Entry 8GTB (electron microscopy, 3.43 A resolution); this record covers chains A and M of the 18 polymer chains in the assembly.

[Chain A (and M)]
Protein: Major tail protein
Organism: Dinoroseobacter phage vB_DshS-R4C
Notes: chain M of this document is another copy of the same molecule, construct and numbering; everything in this record applies to it too
UniProt: A0A4Y6EGR9 (A0A4Y6EGR9_9CAUD); numbering as in UniProt (aligned over 1-130)
Chain sequence (130 residues; each row starts with the number of its first residue):
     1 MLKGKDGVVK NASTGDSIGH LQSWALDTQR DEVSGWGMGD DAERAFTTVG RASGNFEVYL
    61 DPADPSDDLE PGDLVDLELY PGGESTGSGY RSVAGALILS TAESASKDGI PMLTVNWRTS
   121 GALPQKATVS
Reported in the primary citation:
  - self-association interface (contacts with another copy of this molecule); pairs are residue here / residue on that copy: Glu32-Arg118 (salt bridge), Trp36-Val49, Glu43-Arg118 (salt bridge), Val33, Phe46, Arg91, Glu103, Lys126

[How chain A and chain M interact]
Contacting residue pairs - 14 pairs, chain A then chain M:
  Gly4(A) with Met38(M)
  Lys5(A) with Met38(M); Gly39(M), hydrogen bond (backbone-backbone)
  Gly7(A) with Met38(M)
  Leu21(A) with Gly37(M); Met38(M), hydrogen bond (backbone-backbone)
  Gln22(A) with Trp36(M), hydrogen bond (side chain-backbone); Gly37(M); Met38(M)
  Trp24(A) with Met38(M)
  Tyr59(A) with Gly35(M); Trp36(M)
  Asp108(A) with Val33(M)
  Ile110(A) with Val33(M), hydrophobic
Interface residues without a listed pair, chain A (11 interface residues in all): His20, Ser23
Interface residues without a listed pair, chain M (9 interface residues in all): Ser34, Asp40, Phe46

[Overview]
Chain A and chain M form an interface of 11 and 9 residues respectively; the contacts include 3 hydrogen
bonds. Polar pairs include Gln22(A)-Trp36(M), Lys5(A)-Gly39(M) and Leu21(A)-Met38(M). The paper reports a
self-association interface involving Glu32(A), Val33(A) and Trp36(A) among others.
Both chains are Major tail protein (Dinoroseobacter phage vB_DshS-R4C). Entry 8GTB (Cryo-EM structure of the
marine siphophage vB_DshS-R4C tail tube protein) was determined by electron microscopy, deposited together
with 8GTC, 8GTD and 8GTF.
